9I6B - chains C and B of the 10 polymer chains in the assembly; structure by electron microscopy, 2.70 A resolution.

Chain C:
Molecule: Mitochondrial import receptor subunit tom22
From: Thermochaetoides thermophila DSM 1495
Reference sequence: G0S6L5 (G0S6L5_CHATD); residues 1-158 here = UniProt positions 1-158
Chain sequence (175 residues; numbered 1 to 175; the number before each row is that of its first residue):
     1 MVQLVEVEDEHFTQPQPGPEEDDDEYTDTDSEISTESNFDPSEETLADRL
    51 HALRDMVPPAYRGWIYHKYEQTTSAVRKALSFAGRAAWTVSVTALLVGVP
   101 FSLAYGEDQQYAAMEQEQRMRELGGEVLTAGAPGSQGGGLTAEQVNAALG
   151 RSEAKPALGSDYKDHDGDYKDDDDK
Not modelled in the structure: 1-61, 119-175
Differences from the reference sequence: expression tag (159-175)
Small-molecule neighbours:
  - DU0 (2-[2-[(1S,2S,4S,5'R,6R,7S,8R,9S,12S,13R,16S)-5',7,9,13-tetramethylspiro[5-oxapentacyclo[10.8.0.02,9.04,8.013,18]icos-18-ene-6,2'-oxane]-16-yl]oxyethyl]propane-1,3-diol): Ala94, Leu95, Gly98, Val99, Ser102, Leu103
  - 1,2-diacyl-sn-glycero-3-phosphocholine (PC1), molecule 1: Arg77, Leu80, Ser81, Ala83, Gly84, Arg85, Ala87, Trp88, Ser91
  - 1,2-diacyl-sn-glycero-3-phosphocholine (PC1), molecule 2: Ser81, Phe82, Arg85, Ala86, Thr89, Val90
  - 1,2-diacyl-sn-glycero-3-phosphocholine (PC1), molecule 3: Thr93, Ala94, Val97, Gly98, Phe101, Ser102, Tyr105, Gln109
  - diundecyl phosphatidyl choline (PLC): Val92, Leu95, Leu96, Val99, Pro100, Leu103, Glu107, Tyr111

Chain B:
Molecule: Mitochondrial import receptor subunit (Tom40)-like protein
From: Thermochaetoides thermophila DSM 1495
Reference sequence: G0S7S2 (G0S7S2_CHATD); residue numbers follow UniProt; this construct covers 1-256, 267-347
Chain sequence (347 residues; numbered 1 to 347 plus 9 insertion-coded residues; 9 numbers in that range are skipped by the numbering (no residue carries them; nothing is unmodelled there); the number before each row is that of its first residue; a row labelled like 256A-256I holds insertion residues (256A, then the next letters in order)):
     1 MASSTNSPLAFLRSNPVFASLSDLYDAFQERRQKLGLSNPGLVENIAKEV
    51 QRDVLTTNLMFSGLRADLTKAFSLNPLFQVSHQFAMGERLSPYTFAALYG
   101 TSKMFAQGNIDDQGNLSTTFNYRWTPSFTTKTRFQITPGATGQDMAQFEH
   151 EYSGADFTATIKALNPSFLEGGLTGIFVGQYLQSITPKLSLGLEAVWQRA
   201 GLTQGPDTAISYVGRYKTENWIASAQLQAQGALNASYWQRLGEKVQAGVD
   251 MTLSVN
256A-256I PGAAMMGGP
   265 T
   267 KEGITTFGAKYDFRMSTFRAQIDTKGKLSCVLEKRVAAPVMMTFAADVDH
   317 FTQQAKVGVGISIEAGGEELQDQQPAPNIPF
Not modelled in the structure: 1-20, 256A-256I
Small-molecule neighbours:
  - DU0 (2-[2-[(1S,2S,4S,5'R,6R,7S,8R,9S,12S,13R,16S)-5',7,9,13-tetramethylspiro[5-oxapentacyclo[10.8.0.02,9.04,8.013,18]icos-18-ene-6,2'-oxane]-16-yl]oxyethyl]propane-1,3-diol), molecule 1: Leu68, Ala303, Ala304, Pro305, Val306, Ile329
  - DU0, molecule 2: Leu189, Leu191, Val213, Gly214, Arg215, Tyr216, Trp221, Ala223, Ser224, Ala225
  - DU0, molecule 3: Trp221, Ala223, Ser224, Ala225, Ala235, Ser236, Tyr237
  - 1,2-diacyl-sn-glycero-3-phosphocholine (PC1), molecule 1: His82, Phe84, Tyr93, Asp112, Gln113
  - 1,2-diacyl-sn-glycero-3-phosphocholine (PC1), molecule 2: His82, Tyr93, Phe95, Ile110, Asp111, Asp112, Gln113, Gly114, Pro138
  - 1,2-diacyl-sn-glycero-3-phosphocholine (PC1), molecule 3: Phe134, Gln135, Ile136, Thr141, Gly142, Gln143, Asp144, Met145, Ala146, Phe148, Asn165, Pro166, Ser167, Phe168, Leu173
  - 1,2-diacyl-sn-glycero-3-phosphocholine (PC1), molecule 4: Phe273, Gly274, Ala275, Tyr277, Phe284, Ala286, Gln287, Ile288, Leu294
  - 1,2-diacyl-sn-glycero-3-phosphocholine (PC1), molecule 5: Gly292, His316, Phe317
  - diundecyl phosphatidyl choline (PLC): Leu64, Arg65, Ala66, Met86, Leu298, Lys300, Val302, Met308, Phe310, Val325, Ile327

How chain C and chain B interact:
Contacting residue pairs (11; chain C residue first):
  Trp88(C) - Phe84(B)
  Trp88(C) - Met86(B)  hydrophobic
  Trp88(C) - Pro92(B)  hydrogen bond (side chain-backbone)
  Trp88(C) - Tyr93(B)
  Ser91(C) - Phe84(B)
  Val92(C) - Phe84(B)  hydrophobic
  Val92(C) - Met86(B)  hydrophobic
  Leu95(C) - Ala66(B)  hydrophobic
  Leu95(C) - Phe84(B)  hydrophobic
  Leu96(C) - Leu64(B)  hydrophobic
  Val99(C) - Ile327(B)  hydrophobic
Also at the interface, not in a pair above, chain C (7 interface residues in all): Leu103
Also at the interface, not in a pair above, chain B (10 interface residues in all): Leu68, Ala85, Val302

In short:
The interface between chain C and chain B involves 7 residues on one side and 10 on the other; the contacts
include 1 hydrogen bond. Its one hydrogen-bonded contact is Trp88(C)-Pro92(B).
Chain C is Mitochondrial import receptor subunit tom22 and chain B is Mitochondrial import receptor subunit
(Tom40)-like protein, both from Thermochaetoides thermophila DSM 1495; the structure, CryoEM structure of the
Chaetomium thermophilum TOM core complex at 2.7 angstrom resolution (pALDH treated), was determined by
electron microscopy together with 9I7P and 9I7T from the same study.
